Entry 5I05 (X-ray diffraction, 1.87 A resolution); this record covers chain A.

Chain A:
Molecule: Growth/differentiation factor 2
From: Homo sapiens
UniProtKB: Q9UK05 (GDF2_HUMAN); residues 1-110 here correspond to UniProt positions 320-429 (UniProt number = residue number + 319)
Chain sequence (110 residues; row label = number of the first residue in the row):
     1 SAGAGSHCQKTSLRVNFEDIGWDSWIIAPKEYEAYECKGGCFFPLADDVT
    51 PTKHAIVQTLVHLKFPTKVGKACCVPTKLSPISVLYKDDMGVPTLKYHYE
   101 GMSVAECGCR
Disordered / not traced: 1-3
Cystine bridges: Cys73 forms a disulfide with the same residue of a neighbouring copy of this chain
Cystine bridges: Cys8-Cys74, Cys37-Cys107, Cys41-Cys109
Swiss-Prot annotation at these positions:
  - region: Ser83 to Tyr97 (Interaction with ENG)

Overview:
Chain A is Growth/differentiation factor 2 (Homo sapiens); the structure, Crystal structure of human BMP9 at
1.87 A resolution, was determined by X-ray diffraction together with 5HZV, 5HZW and 5I04 from the same study.
